Entry 8UV3 (electron microscopy, 2.72 A resolution); this record covers chains A and C of the 3 polymer chains in the assembly.

[Chain A (and C)]
Protein: Capsid protein
Organism: Murine norovirus 1
Notes: chain C of this document is another copy of the same molecule, construct and numbering; everything in this record applies to it too
UniProtKB: Q2V8W4 (Q2V8W4_9CALI); residues 15-532 here = UniProt positions 15-532
Sequence (518 residues; numbered 15 to 532; the number before each row is that of its first residue):
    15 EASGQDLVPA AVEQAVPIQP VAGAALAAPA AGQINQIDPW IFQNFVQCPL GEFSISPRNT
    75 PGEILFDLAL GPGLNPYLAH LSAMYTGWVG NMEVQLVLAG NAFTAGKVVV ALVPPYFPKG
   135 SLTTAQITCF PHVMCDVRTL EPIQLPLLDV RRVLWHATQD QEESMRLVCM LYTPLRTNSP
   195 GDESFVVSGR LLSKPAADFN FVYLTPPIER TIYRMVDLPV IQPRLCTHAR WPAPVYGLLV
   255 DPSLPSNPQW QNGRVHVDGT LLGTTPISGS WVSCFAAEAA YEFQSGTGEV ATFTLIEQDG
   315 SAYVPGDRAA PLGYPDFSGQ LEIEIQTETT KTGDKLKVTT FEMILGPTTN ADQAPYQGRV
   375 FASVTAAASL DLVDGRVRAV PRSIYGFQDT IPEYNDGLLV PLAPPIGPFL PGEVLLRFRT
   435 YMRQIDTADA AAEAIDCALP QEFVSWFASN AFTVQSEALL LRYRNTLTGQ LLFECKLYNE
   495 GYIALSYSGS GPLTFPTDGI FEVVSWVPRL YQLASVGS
Unresolved in the structure: 15-18 (chain C: 15-27, 531-532)
Construct notes: conflict Ile339 (Val in Q2V8W4)
Ion coordination: Mg2+: Gln438, Asp440

[Chain A / chain C interface]
Pairs across the interface (31; chain A residue first):
  Pro43(A) - Pro34(C)
  Pro43(A) - Val35(C)
  Pro43(A) - Ala36(C)  hydrogen bond (backbone-backbone)
  Ala44(A) - Leu40(C)  hydrophobic
  Ala44(A) - Val164(C)
  Ala44(A) - Arg165(C)  hydrogen bond (backbone-backbone)
  Gly46(A) - Ile32(C)
  Gly46(A) - Gln33(C)  hydrogen bond (backbone-backbone)
  Gly46(A) - Val164(C)
  Gln47(A) - Pro31(C)  hydrogen bond (side chain-backbone)
  Thr100(A) - Pro128(C)
  Val167(A) - Arg166(C)
  Leu168(A) - Arg166(C)  hydrogen bond (backbone-backbone)
  Trp169(A) - Arg165(C)  hydrogen bond (side chain-backbone)
  Trp169(A) - Arg166(C)  hydrogen bond (backbone-side chain)
  Ala171(A) - Tyr130(C)  hydrophobic
  Asp174(A) - Tyr130(C)
  Glu176(A) - Arg166(C)  salt bridge
  Tyr217(A) - Ile32(C)
  Tyr217(A) - Leu126(C)  hydrogen bond (side chain-backbone)
  Tyr217(A) - Pro128(C)  hydrophobic
  Tyr217(A) - Pro145(C)
  Tyr217(A) - Met179(C)
  Leu218(A) - Cys143(C)
  Pro220(A) - Gln140(C)
  Pro220(A) - Cys143(C)  hydrophobic
  Pro220(A) - Phe144(C)
  Tyr317(A) - Leu413(C)
  Pro319(A) - Leu413(C)  hydrophobic
  Gln371(A) - Leu413(C)  hydrogen bond (backbone-backbone)
  Arg373(A) - Leu412(C)
Also at the interface, not in a pair above, chain A (25 interface residues in all): Ala42, Ala45, Ile48, His170, Gln173, Thr219, Ile222
Also at the interface, not in a pair above, chain C (24 interface residues in all): Phe131, Pro132, Asp163, Val167

[In short]
25 residues of chain A and 24 residues of chain C are in contact; the contacts include 9 hydrogen bonds and 1
salt bridge. Polar contacts include Glu176(A)-Arg166(C), Gln47(A)-Pro31(C) and Trp169(A)-Arg165(C). Gln438(A)
and Asp440(A) form the Mg2+ site.
Chain A and chain C are both Capsid protein (Murine norovirus 1); the structure, Murine norovirus capsid
protein + 1 mM MgCl2, was determined by electron microscopy, deposited together with 8UUX.
